PDB entry 8GHH | X-ray diffraction, 2.10 A resolution | chain A

Chain A:
Molecule: Glycerophosphodiester phosphodiesterase
Source organism: Staphylococcus aureus
Notes: EC 3.1.4.46
Reference sequence: A0A0D6HT57 (A0A0D6HT57_STAAU); residues 25-308 here = UniProt positions 25-308
Chain sequence (294 residues; numbered 23 to 316; the number before each row is that of its first residue):
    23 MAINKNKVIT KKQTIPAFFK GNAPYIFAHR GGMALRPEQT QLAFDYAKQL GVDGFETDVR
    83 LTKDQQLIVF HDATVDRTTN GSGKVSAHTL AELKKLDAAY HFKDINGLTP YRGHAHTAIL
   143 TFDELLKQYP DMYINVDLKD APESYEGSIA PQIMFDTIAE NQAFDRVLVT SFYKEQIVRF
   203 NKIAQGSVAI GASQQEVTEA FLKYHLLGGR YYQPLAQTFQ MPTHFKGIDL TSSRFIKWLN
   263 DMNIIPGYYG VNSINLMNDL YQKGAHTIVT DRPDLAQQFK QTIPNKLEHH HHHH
Not modelled in the structure: 23-35, 312-316
Differences from the reference sequence: initiating methionine (23); expression tag (24, 309-316)
Residues lining bound ligands:
  - dihydrogenphosphate ion (2HP), molecule 1: His51, Arg52, Glu78, Asp80, His93, Asp159, Lys161
  - dihydrogenphosphate ion (2HP), molecule 2: Arg52, His93, Lys161
From the paper describing this entry:
  - catalytic residues: Glu78, His93
  - binding site for dihydrogenphosphate ion: His93
  - catalytic residues: His51, Asp159 (proposed by the authors, not directly observed)
  - mutagenesis - E78A: increased stability
  - mutagenesis - E78A: abolished binding to Mn2+
  - mutagenesis - H51A/H93A, E78A, H93A: decreased catalytic activity on LPG
  - mutagenesis - H51A: decreased catalytic activity
  - mutagenesis - H51A: unchanged catalytic activity on cLPA
  - mutagenesis - H51A/H93A, E78A, H93A: decreased catalytic activity on cLPA

Summary:
Ligands of chain A: dihydrogenphosphate ion. The paper reports catalytic residues Glu78, His93 and His51 among
others; H51A/H93A, E78A and H93A reduce catalytic activity on LPG.
Chain A is Glycerophosphodiester phosphodiesterase (Staphylococcus aureus); the structure, Crystal structure
of Staphylococcus aureus Lysophosphatidylglycerol phospholipase D, was determined by X-ray diffraction
together with 8GHI from the same study.
